3O7H - chain A; structure by X-ray diffraction, 1.79 A resolution.

Chain A:
Protein: OHCU decarboxylase
From: Klebsiella pneumoniae subsp. pneumoniae
UniProt: A6T925 (A6T925_KLEP7); residue numbers follow UniProt; this construct covers 1-166
Sequence (189 residues; each row starts with the number of its first residue; numbers below 1 keep their minus sign (Met-22 is residue -22)):
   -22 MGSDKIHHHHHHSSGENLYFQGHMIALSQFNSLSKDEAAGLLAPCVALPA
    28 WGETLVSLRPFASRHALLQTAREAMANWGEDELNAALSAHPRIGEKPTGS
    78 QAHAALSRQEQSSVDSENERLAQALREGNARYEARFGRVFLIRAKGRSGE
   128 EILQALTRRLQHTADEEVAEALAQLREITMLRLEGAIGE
Unresolved in the structure: -22 to 0
Construct notes: expression tag (-22 to 0)
From the paper describing this entry:
  - conformationally variable residues: Ala79 to Gln88
  - catalytic residues: His67 (proposed by the authors, not directly observed)
  - catalytic residues: Gln88
  - mutagenesis - Q88E (43-fold): decreased catalytic activity

Summary:
The paper reports catalytic residues His67 and Gln88; Q88E reduces catalytic activity.
Chain A is OHCU decarboxylase (Klebsiella pneumoniae subsp. pneumoniae); the structure, Crystal structure of
2-oxo-4-hydroxy-4-carboxy-5-ureidoimidazoline decarboxylase from Klebsiella pneumoniae, was determined by
X-ray diffraction, deposited together with 3O7I, 3O7J and 3O7K.
